4EHF - chains A and B; structure by X-ray diffraction, 1.66 A resolution.

[Chain A]
Protein: Caspase-3
Source organism: Homo sapiens
Notes: EC 3.4.22.56
UniProt: P42574 (CASP3_HUMAN); residues 1-277 here = UniProt positions 1-277
Sequence (277 residues; row label = number of the first residue in the row):
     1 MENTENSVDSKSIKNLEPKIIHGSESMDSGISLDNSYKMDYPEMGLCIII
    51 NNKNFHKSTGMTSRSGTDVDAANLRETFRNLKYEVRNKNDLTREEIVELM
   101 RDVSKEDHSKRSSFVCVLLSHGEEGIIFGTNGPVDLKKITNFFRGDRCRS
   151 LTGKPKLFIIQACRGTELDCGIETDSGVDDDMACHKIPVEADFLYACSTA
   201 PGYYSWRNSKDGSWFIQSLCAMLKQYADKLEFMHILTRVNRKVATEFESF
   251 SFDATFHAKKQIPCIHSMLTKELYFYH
Not modelled in the structure: 1-28, 175-181
Sequence notes: engineered mutation C197 (Tyr in P42574), H266 (Val in P42574)
From the paper describing this entry:
  - mutagenesis - Y197C/V266H (15-fold), Y197C (3- 4-fold): decreased catalytic activity
  - contacts within the chain: K137-E190, R164-H266
  - contacts within the chain: E124-R164 (from molecular simulation)
  - mutagenesis - V266H: abolished catalytic activity (citing earlier work)
  - catalytic residues: H121, C163 (citing earlier work)

[Chain B]
Protein: Ace-asp-glu-val-asp-chloromethylketone inhibitor
Sequence (6 residues; each row starts with the number of its first residue):
     1 XDEVDX
Modified residues: ACE (acetyl group) at position 1; 0QE (chloromethane) at position 6

[Chain A / chain B interface]
Pairs across the interface (27):
  R64(A) with D5(B), salt bridge
  S120(A) with D5(B)
  H121(A) with D5(B), hydrogen bond (side chain-backbone); 0QE_6(B)
  G122(A) with D5(B), hydrogen bond (backbone-backbone)
  Q161(A) with D5(B), hydrogen bond
  C163(A) with D5(B), hydrogen bond (side chain-backbone); 0QE_6(B)
  Y204(A) with V4(B), hydrophobic; 0QE_6(B)
  S205(A) with V4(B); D5(B), hydrogen bond (backbone-backbone)
  W206(A) with D2(B); E3(B); V4(B)
  R207(A) with ACE_1(B); D2(B); E3(B), salt bridge; V4(B), hydrogen bond (side chain-backbone); D5(B), salt bridge
  N208(A) with ACE_1(B); D2(B), hydrogen bond
  S209(A) with ACE_1(B), hydrogen bond (backbone-backbone)
  W214(A) with D2(B)
  E248(A) with D2(B)
  S249(A) with D2(B)
  F250(A) with D2(B), hydrogen bond (backbone-side chain)
Other interface residues (no listed pair), chain A (20 interface residues in all): S63, S65, A162, F256

[In short]
Chain A and chain B form an interface of 20 and 6 residues respectively; the contacts include 9 hydrogen bonds
and 3 salt bridges. Among the polar pairs are R64(A)-D5(B), R207(A)-E3(B) and R207(A)-D5(B). The paper reports
catalytic residues H121(A) and C163(A); Y197C/V266H and Y197C of chain A reduce catalytic activity.
Here chain A is Caspase-3 (Homo sapiens) and chain B is Ace-asp-glu-val-asp-chloromethylketone inhibitor.
Entry 4EHF (Allosteric Modulation of Caspase-3 through Mutagenesis) was determined by X-ray diffraction,
deposited together with 4EHA, 4EHD, 4EHH, 4EHK, 4EHL and 4EHN.
